7X2D - chains B and E of the 5 polymer chains in the assembly; structure by electron microscopy, 3.30 A resolution.

Chain B:
Protein: Guanine nucleotide-binding protein G(I)/G(S)/G(T) subunit beta-1
Organism: Homo sapiens
UniProt: P62873 (GBB1_HUMAN); residue numbers follow UniProt; this construct covers 2-340
Chain sequence (358 residues; numbered -17 to 340; the number before each row is that of its first residue; numbers below 1 keep their minus sign (Met-17 is residue -17)):
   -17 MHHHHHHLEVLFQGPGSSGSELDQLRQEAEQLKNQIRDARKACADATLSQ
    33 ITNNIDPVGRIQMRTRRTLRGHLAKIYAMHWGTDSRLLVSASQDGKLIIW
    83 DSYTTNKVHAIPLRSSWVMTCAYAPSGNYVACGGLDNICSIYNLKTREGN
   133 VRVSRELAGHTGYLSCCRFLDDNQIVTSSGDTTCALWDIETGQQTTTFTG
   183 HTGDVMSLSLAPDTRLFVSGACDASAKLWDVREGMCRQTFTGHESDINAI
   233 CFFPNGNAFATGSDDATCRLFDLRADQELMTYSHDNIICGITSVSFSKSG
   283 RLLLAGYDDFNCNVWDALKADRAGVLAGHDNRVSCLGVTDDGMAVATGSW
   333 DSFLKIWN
Unresolved in the structure: -17 to 1
Sequence notes: initiating methionine (-17); expression tag (-16 to 1)

Chain E:
Protein: Nanobody35
Notes: antibody fragment or engineered binder
Chain sequence (160 residues; numbered -21 to 138; the number before each row is that of its first residue; numbers below 1 keep their minus sign (Met-21 is residue -21)):
   -21 MKYLLPTAAAGLLLLAAQPAMAQVQLQESGGGLVQPGGSLRLSCAASGFT
    29 FSNYKMNWVRQAPGKGLEWVSDISQSGASISYTGSVKGRFTISRDNAKNT
    79 LYLQMNSLKPEDTAVYYCARCPAPFTRDCFDVTSTTYAYRGQGTQVTVSS
   129 HHHHHHEPEA
Unresolved in the structure: -21 to 0, 129-138
Cystine bridges: Cys22-Cys96, Cys99-Cys107

Interface between chain B and chain E:
Contacting residue pairs (18):
  Arg8(B) - Gln120(E)
  Lys15(B) - Gln3(E)  hydrogen bond
  Thr184(B) - Thr114(E)  hydrogen bond (backbone-side chain)
  Thr184(B) - Ala116(E)
  Cys204(B) - Tyr117(E)  hydrogen bond (backbone-side chain)
  Asp205(B) - Ala116(E)
  Ala206(B) - Tyr117(E)
  Thr223(B) - Gln1(E)  hydrogen bond (backbone-backbone)
  His225(B) - Val2(E)
  Glu226(B) - Val2(E)
  Glu226(B) - Phe27(E)
  Glu226(B) - Thr28(E)  hydrogen bond (side chain-backbone)
  Glu226(B) - Tyr32(E)  hydrogen bond
  Glu226(B) - Arg98(E)  hydrogen bond (backbone-side chain)
  Ser227(B) - Pro100(E)  hydrogen bond (side chain-backbone)
  Ser227(B) - Tyr117(E)
  Asp228(B) - Tyr117(E)  hydrogen bond
  Ile270(B) - Phe103(E)
Other interface residues (no listed pair), chain B (15 interface residues in all): Arg19, Asp246, Asp247
Other interface residues (no listed pair), chain E (16 interface residues in all): Gly26, Ala101, Pro102

Overview:
15 residues of chain B face 16 of chain E across their interface, with 9 hydrogen bonds. Polar contacts
include Lys15(B)-Gln3(E), Thr184(B)-Thr114(E) and Cys204(B)-Tyr117(E).
Chain B is Guanine nucleotide-binding protein G(I)/G(S)/G(T) subunit beta-1 (Homo sapiens) and chain E is
Nanobody35; the structure, Cryo-EM structure of the tavapadon-bound D1 dopamine receptor and mini-Gs complex,
was determined by electron microscopy, deposited together with 7X2C and 7X2F.
